Entry 2QAC (X-ray diffraction, 1.70 A resolution); this record covers chains A and T.

[Chain A]
Protein: Myosin A tail domain interacting protein MTIP
Source organism: Plasmodium falciparum
UniProt: Q8I4W8 (Q8I4W8_PLAF7); residue numbers follow UniProt; this construct covers 61-204
Chain sequence (146 residues; numbered 59 to 204; the number before each row is that of its first residue):
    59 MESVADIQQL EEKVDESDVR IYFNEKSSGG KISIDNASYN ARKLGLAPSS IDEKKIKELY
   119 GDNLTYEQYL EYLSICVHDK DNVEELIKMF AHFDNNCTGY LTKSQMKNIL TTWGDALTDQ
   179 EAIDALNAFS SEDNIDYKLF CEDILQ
Unresolved in the structure: 59-60
Differences from the reference sequence: cloning artifact (59-60)

[Chain T]
Protein: Myosin-A
Notes: fragment: C-terminal tail, residues 803-817
UniProt: Q7RQ71 (MYOA_PLAYO); residue numbers follow UniProt; this construct covers 803-817
Chain sequence (15 residues; each row starts with the number of its first residue):
   803 SLMRVQAHIR KRMVA
Differences from the reference sequence: modified residue (803)
Modified residues: Ser803 (n-acetyl-serine; SAC)

[How chain A and chain T interact]
Pairs across the interface (55; chain A residue first):
  Tyr97(A) - Val816(T)  hydrophobic
  Arg100(A) - Arg812(T)
  Arg100(A) - Lys813(T)
  Arg100(A) - Val816(T)
  Lys101(A) - Val816(T)
  Gly103(A) - Lys813(T)
  Leu104(A) - Lys813(T)
  Ala105(A) - Arg806(T)  hydrogen bond (backbone-side chain)
  Ala105(A) - Ala809(T)
  Ala105(A) - His810(T)
  Pro106(A) - Ala809(T)
  Ser107(A) - Met805(T)
  Ser107(A) - Arg806(T)
  Ser108(A) - Met805(T)
  Ile109(A) - Met805(T)  hydrophobic
  His136(A) - Arg806(T)
  Asp139(A) - Arg806(T)  salt bridge
  Asp139(A) - His810(T)  salt bridge
  Glu143(A) - Ser803(T)
  Leu144(A) - Ser803(T)
  Leu144(A) - Arg806(T)
  Leu144(A) - Val807(T)  hydrophobic
  Met147(A) - Ser803(T)
  Met147(A) - Leu804(T)
  Met147(A) - Val807(T)  hydrophobic
  Phe148(A) - Val807(T)  hydrophobic
  Ile167(A) - Leu804(T)
  Leu168(A) - Val807(T)  hydrophobic
  Leu168(A) - Gln808(T)  hydrogen bond (backbone-side chain)
  Leu168(A) - Ile811(T)  hydrophobic
  Trp171(A) - Leu804(T)  hydrophobic
  Trp171(A) - Gln808(T)  hydrogen bond (backbone-side chain)
  Gly172(A) - Leu804(T)
  Gly172(A) - Met805(T)
  Gly172(A) - Gln808(T)
  Asp173(A) - Met805(T)
  Asp173(A) - Gln808(T)  hydrogen bond (backbone-side chain)
  Asp173(A) - Arg812(T)  hydrogen bond (backbone-side chain)
  Ala174(A) - Gln808(T)
  Ala174(A) - Arg812(T)  hydrogen bond (backbone-side chain)
  Leu175(A) - Arg812(T)
  Leu175(A) - Met815(T)  hydrophobic
  Glu179(A) - Met815(T)
  Ala183(A) - Ile811(T)  hydrophobic
  Phe198(A) - Ile811(T)  hydrophobic
  Asp201(A) - Arg814(T)  salt bridge
  Ile202(A) - Val807(T)  hydrophobic
  Ile202(A) - His810(T)
  Ile202(A) - Ile811(T)
  Ile202(A) - Lys813(T)  hydrogen bond (backbone-side chain)
  Ile202(A) - Arg814(T)
  Leu203(A) - His810(T)
  Leu203(A) - Lys813(T)  hydrogen bond (backbone-side chain)
  Gln204(A) - Lys813(T)  hydrogen bond (backbone-side chain)
  Gln204(A) - Arg814(T)  hydrogen bond (backbone-side chain)
Also at the interface, not in a pair above, chain A (31 interface residues in all): Asp110

[In short]
Chain A and chain T form an interface of 31 and 14 residues respectively; the contacts include 10 hydrogen
bonds and 3 salt bridges. Polar contacts include Asp139(A)-Arg806(T), Asp139(A)-His810(T) and
Asp201(A)-Arg814(T).
Chain A is Myosin A tail domain interacting protein MTIP (Plasmodium falciparum) and chain T is Myosin-A; the
structure, The closed MTIP-MyosinA-tail complex from the malaria parasite invasion machinery, was determined
by X-ray diffraction.
